9LYO - chains A and n of the 9 polymer chains in the assembly; structure by electron microscopy, 3.07 A resolution.

[Chain A]
Name: Spike glycoprotein
Source organism: Severe acute respiratory syndrome coronavirus 2
Reference sequence: P0DTC2 (SPIKE_SARS2); aligned to UniProt positions 16-1205 over residues 19-1208 (the alignment contains insertions or deletions, so no single offset holds)
Sequence (1286 residues; row label = number of the first residue in the row; numbers below 1 keep their minus sign (Met-2 is residue -2)):
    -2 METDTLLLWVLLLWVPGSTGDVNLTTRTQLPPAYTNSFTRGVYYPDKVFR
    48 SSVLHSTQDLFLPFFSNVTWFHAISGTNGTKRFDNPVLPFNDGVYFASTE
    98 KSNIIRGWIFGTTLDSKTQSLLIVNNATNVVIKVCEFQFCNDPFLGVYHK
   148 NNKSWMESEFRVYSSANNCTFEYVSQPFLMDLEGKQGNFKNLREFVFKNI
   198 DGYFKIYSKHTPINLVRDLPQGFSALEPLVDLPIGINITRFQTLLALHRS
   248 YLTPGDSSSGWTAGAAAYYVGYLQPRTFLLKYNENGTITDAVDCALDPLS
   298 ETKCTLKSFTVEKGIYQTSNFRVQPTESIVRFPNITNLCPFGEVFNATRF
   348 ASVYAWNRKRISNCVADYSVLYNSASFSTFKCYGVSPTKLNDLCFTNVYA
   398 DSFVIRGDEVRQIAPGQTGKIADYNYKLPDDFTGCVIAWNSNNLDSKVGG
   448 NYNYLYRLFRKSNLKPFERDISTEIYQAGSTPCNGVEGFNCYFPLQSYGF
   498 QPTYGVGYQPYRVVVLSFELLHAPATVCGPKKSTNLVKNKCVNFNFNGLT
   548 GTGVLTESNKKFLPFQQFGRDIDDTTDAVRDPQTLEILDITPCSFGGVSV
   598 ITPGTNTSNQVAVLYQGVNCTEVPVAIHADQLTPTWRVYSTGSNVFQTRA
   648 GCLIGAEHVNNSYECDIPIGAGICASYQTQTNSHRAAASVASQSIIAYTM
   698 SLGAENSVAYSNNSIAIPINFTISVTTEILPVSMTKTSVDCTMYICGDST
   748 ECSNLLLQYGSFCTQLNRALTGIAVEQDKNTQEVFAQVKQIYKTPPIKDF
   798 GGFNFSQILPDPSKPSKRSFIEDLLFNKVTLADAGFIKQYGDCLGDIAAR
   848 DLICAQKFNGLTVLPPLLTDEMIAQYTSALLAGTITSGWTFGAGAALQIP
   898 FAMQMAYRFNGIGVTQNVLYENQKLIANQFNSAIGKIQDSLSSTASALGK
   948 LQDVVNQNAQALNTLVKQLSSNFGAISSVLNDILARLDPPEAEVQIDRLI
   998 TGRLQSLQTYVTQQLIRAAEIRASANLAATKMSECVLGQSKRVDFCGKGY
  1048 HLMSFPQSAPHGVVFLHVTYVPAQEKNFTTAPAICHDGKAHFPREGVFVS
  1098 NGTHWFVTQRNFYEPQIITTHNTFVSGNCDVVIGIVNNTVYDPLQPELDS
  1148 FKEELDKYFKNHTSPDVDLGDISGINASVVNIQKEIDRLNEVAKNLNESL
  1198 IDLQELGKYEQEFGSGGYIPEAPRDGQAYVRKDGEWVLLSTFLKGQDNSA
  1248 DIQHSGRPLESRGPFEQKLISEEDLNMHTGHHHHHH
Unresolved in the structure: -2 to 29, 70-81, 145-153, 177-186, 245-262, 622-638, 678-688, 828-844, 1148-1283
Construct notes: initiating methionine (-2); expression tag (-1 to 18, 1209-1283); conflict Tyr501 (Asn in P0DTC2), Asp570 (Ala in P0DTC2), Gly614 (Asp in P0DTC2), His681 (Pro in P0DTC2), Ala683 (Arg in P0DTC2), Ala685 (Arg in P0DTC2), Ile716 (Thr in P0DTC2), Ala982 (Ser in P0DTC2), Pro986 (Lys in P0DTC2), Pro987 (Val in P0DTC2), His1118 (Asp in P0DTC2)
Cystine bridges: Cys132-Cys166, Cys291-Cys301, Cys336-Cys361, Cys379-Cys432, Cys391-Cys525, Cys480-Cys488, Cys617-Cys649, Cys662-Cys671, Cys738-Cys760, Cys743-Cys749, Cys1032-Cys1043, Cys1082-Cys1126
Covalent attachments: N-acetylglucosamine (NAG) linked to Asn64, Asn123, Asn165, Asn234, Asn282, Asn331, Asn603, Asn616, Asn709, Asn717, Asn801, Asn1074, Asn1098, Asn1134
UniProt features mapped onto this chain:
  - glycosylation (N-linked (GlcNAc...) asparagine): Asn20 (complex), Asn64 (hybrid), Asn334 (complex), Asn606 (hybrid)

[Chain n]
Name: REGN10987 Fab homologue (Heavy chain)
Source organism: Homo sapiens
Notes: antibody fragment or engineered binder
Sequence (223 residues; each row starts with the number of its first residue):
     1 QVQLVESGGGVVQPGRSLRLSCAASGFTFSNYAMYWVRQAPGKGLEWVAV
    51 ISYDGSNKYYADSVKGRFTISRDNSKNTLYLQMNSLRTEDTAVYYCASGS
   101 DYGDYLLVYWGQGTLVTVSSASTKGPSVFPLAPSSKSTSGGTAALGCLVK
   151 DYFPEPVTVSWNSGALTSGVHTFPAVLQSSGLYSLSSVVTVPSSSLGTQT
   201 YICNVNHKPSNTKVDKKVEPKSC
Cystine bridges: Cys22-Cys96, Cys147-Cys203

[Chain A / chain n interface]
Residue-residue contacts - 23 pairs, chain A then chain n:
  Asn439(A) - Tyr105(n)
  Asn440(A) - Asp101(n)  hydrogen bond (side chain-backbone)
  Asn440(A) - Tyr102(n)
  Asn440(A) - Gly103(n)
  Asn440(A) - Asp104(n)  hydrogen bond (backbone-backbone)
  Asn440(A) - Tyr105(n)
  Leu441(A) - Asp101(n)
  Lys444(A) - Asn31(n)  hydrogen bond
  Lys444(A) - Tyr53(n)
  Lys444(A) - Asp104(n)
  Val445(A) - Ala33(n)  hydrophobic
  Val445(A) - Tyr35(n)
  Val445(A) - Asp104(n)  hydrogen bond (backbone-side chain)
  Val445(A) - Tyr105(n)  hydrophobic
  Gly446(A) - Ser52(n)
  Gly446(A) - Tyr59(n)
  Gly447(A) - Tyr53(n)  hydrogen bond (backbone-side chain)
  Asn448(A) - Tyr53(n)
  Tyr449(A) - Tyr53(n)  hydrogen bond (backbone-side chain)
  Asn450(A) - Tyr53(n)  hydrogen bond
  Asn450(A) - Asp54(n)  hydrogen bond
  Gln498(A) - Tyr59(n)  hydrogen bond
  Pro499(A) - Tyr105(n)  hydrophobic
Interface residues without a listed pair, chain A (13 interface residues in all): Ser443
Interface residues without a listed pair, chain n (14 interface residues in all): Val50, Ser100

[Overview]
13 residues of chain A and 14 residues of chain n are in contact; the contacts include 9 hydrogen bonds. Polar
contacts include Asn440(A)-Asp101(n), Lys444(A)-Asn31(n) and Val445(A)-Asp104(n). Covalently linked
N-acetylglucosamine: at Asn64(A), Asn123(A), Asn165(A), Asn234(A), Asn282(A) and Asn331(A) and 8 more.
Here chain A is Spike glycoprotein (Severe acute respiratory syndrome coronavirus 2) and chain n is REGN10987
Fab homologue (Heavy chain) (Homo sapiens). Entry 9LYO (Alpha SARS-CoV-2 spike protein in complex with
REGN10987 Fab homologue) was determined by electron microscopy together with 9LYP from the same study.
